PDB entry 4D4F | X-ray diffraction, 2.34 A resolution | chains D and F of the 6 polymer chains in the assembly

== Chain D (and F) ==
Protein: Chalcone isomerase
Source organism: Eubacterium ramulus
Notes: EC 5.5.1.6; chain F of this document is another copy of the same molecule, construct and numbering; everything in this record applies to it too
Reference sequence: V9P0A9 (V9P0A9_EUBRA); residues 0-282 here correspond to UniProt positions 1-283 (UniProt number = residue number + 1)
Chain sequence (283 residues; row label = number of the first residue in the row; numbering starts at 0):
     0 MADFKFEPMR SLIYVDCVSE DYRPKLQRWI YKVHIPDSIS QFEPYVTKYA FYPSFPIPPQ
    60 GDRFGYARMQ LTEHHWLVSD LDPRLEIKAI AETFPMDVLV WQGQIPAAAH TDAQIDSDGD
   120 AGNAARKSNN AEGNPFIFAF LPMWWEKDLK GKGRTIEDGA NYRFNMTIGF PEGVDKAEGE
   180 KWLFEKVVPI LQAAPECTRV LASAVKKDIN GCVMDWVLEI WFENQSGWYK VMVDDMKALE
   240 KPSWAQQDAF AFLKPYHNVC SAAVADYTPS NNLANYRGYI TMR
Not modelled in the structure: 0, 107-130 (chain F: 0)
Differences from the reference sequence: engineered mutation A250 (Pro251 in V9P0A9)

== Chain D / chain F interface ==
Residue-residue contacts (33):
  K4(D) with D2(F), salt bridge
  F5(D) with F3(F); F5(F); V77(F), hydrophobic
  P7(D) with F3(F), hydrophobic
  T46(D) with P43(F), hydrogen bond (side chain-backbone)
  K47(D) with E42(F), salt bridge
  H74(D) with P43(F)
  M142(D) with P43(F), hydrophobic
  W143(D) with F3(F), hydrophobic; Y44(F), hydrogen bond; V77(F), hydrophobic; R83(F); L84(F)
  W144(D) with I86(F)
  E145(D) with I86(F)
  D147(D) with I86(F)
  G152(D) with A90(F)
  R153(D) with I89(F); A90(F), hydrogen bond (backbone-backbone)
  T154(D) with A90(F); E91(F); T92(F); Q113(F)
  I155(D) with D36(F); I89(F)
  E156(D) with T92(F)
  R162(D) with A88(F)
  R198(D) with K87(F), hydrogen bond (side chain-backbone); A88(F), hydrogen bond (side chain-backbone)
  W220(D) with A88(F); I89(F), hydrophobic
  N270(D) with E42(F), hydrogen bond
Other interface residues (no listed pair), chain D (27 interface residues in all): E6, L76, P141, K146, K151, N160, L200
Other interface residues (no listed pair), chain F (21 interface residues in all): K4, L76, D117

== In short ==
Chain D and chain F form an interface of 27 and 21 residues respectively, with 6 hydrogen bonds and 2 salt
bridges. Polar pairs include K4(D)-D2(F), K47(D)-E42(F) and T46(D)-P43(F).
Chain D and chain F are both Chalcone isomerase (Eubacterium ramulus); the structure, Mutant P250A of
bacterial chalcone isomerase from Eubacterium ramulus, was determined by X-ray diffraction, deposited together
with 8B7R, 8B7U and 8B7Z.
